PDB entry 8QKU | electron microscopy, 3.80 A resolution | chains E and J of the 20 polymer chains in the assembly

[Chain E]
Molecule: Histone H2A.2
Source organism: Saccharomyces cerevisiae S288C
Reference sequence: P04912 (H2A2_YEAST); residues 0-126 here correspond to UniProt positions 1-127 (UniProt number = residue number + 1)
Amino-acid sequence (158 residues; each row starts with the number of its first residue; numbering starts at 0):
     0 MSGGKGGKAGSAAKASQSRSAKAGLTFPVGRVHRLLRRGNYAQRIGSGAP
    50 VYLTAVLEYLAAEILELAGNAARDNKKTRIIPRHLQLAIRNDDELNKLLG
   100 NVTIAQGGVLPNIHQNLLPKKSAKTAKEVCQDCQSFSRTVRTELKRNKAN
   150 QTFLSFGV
Unresolved in the structure: 0-15, 119-157
Differences from the reference sequence: expression tag (127-157)
UniProt features mapped onto this chain:
  - site: Lys119 (Not ubiquitinated)
  - modified residue: Ser1 (N-acetylserine), Lys4 (N6-acetyllysine), Lys7 (N6-acetyllysine), Lys13 (N6-succinyllysine), Lys21 (N6-succinyllysine), Gln105 (N5-methylglutamine), Lys119 (N6-malonyllysine)
  - cross-link: Lys126 (Glycyl lysine isopeptide (Lys-Gly) (interchain with G-Cter in SUMO))

[Chain J]
Molecule: 177-nt DNA strand
Sequence (177 nucleotides; row label = number of the first residue in the row; numbers below 1 keep their minus sign (DT-80 is residue -80)):
   -80 TACATGCACAGGATGTATATATCTGACACGTGCCTGGAGACTAGGGAGTA
   -30 ATCCCCTTGGCGGTTAAAACGCGGGGGACAGCGCGTACGTGCGTTTAAGC
    20 GGTGCTAGAGCTGTCTACGACCAATTGAGCGGCCTCGGCACCGGGATTCT
    70 CCAGGGCGGCCGCGGATGCATTAATGC

[Interface between chain E and chain J]
Residue-residue contacts (13; chain E residue first):
  Arg30(E) with DG48(J), hydrogen bond to the phosphate; DC49(J), salt bridge to the phosphate
  Gln42(E) with DA39(J), phosphate contact
  Arg43(E) with DG38(J), hydrogen bond to the phosphate; DA39(J), salt bridge to the phosphate
  Ile44(E) with DG38(J), sugar contact; DA39(J), hydrogen bond to the phosphate
  Lys76(E) with DC58(J), sugar contact; DA59(J), salt bridge to the phosphate
  Thr77(E) with DG57(J), hydrogen bond to the phosphate; DC58(J), hydrogen bond to the phosphate
  Arg78(E) with DG57(J), hydrogen bond to the phosphate; DC58(J), hydrogen bond to the phosphate
Other interface residues (no listed pair), chain E (10 interface residues in all): Gly45, Ser46, Lys75

[Summary]
The interface between chain E and chain J involves 10 residues on one side and 7 on the other; the contacts
include 7 hydrogen bonds and 3 salt bridges. Polar pairs include Arg30(E)-DG48(J), Arg43(E)-DG38(J) and
Ile44(E)-DA39(J).
Chain E is Histone H2A.2 (Saccharomyces cerevisiae S288C) and chain J is a 177-nt DNA strand; the structure,
SWR1-nucleosome complex in configuration 1, was determined by electron microscopy (same publication as 8QKV).
